PDB entry 8K0D | electron microscopy, 2.94 A resolution | chains F and A of the 6 polymer chains in the assembly

[Chain F]
Molecule: The light chain of 1E5
From: Macaca mulatta
Amino-acid sequence (213 residues; numbered 1 to 213; the number before each row is that of its first residue):
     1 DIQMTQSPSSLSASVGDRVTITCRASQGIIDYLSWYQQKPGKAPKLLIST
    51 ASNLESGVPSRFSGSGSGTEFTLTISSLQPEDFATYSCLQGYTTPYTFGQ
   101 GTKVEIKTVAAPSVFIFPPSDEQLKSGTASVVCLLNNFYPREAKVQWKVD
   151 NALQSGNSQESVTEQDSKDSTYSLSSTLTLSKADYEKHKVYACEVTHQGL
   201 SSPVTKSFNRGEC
Disulfides: Cys23-Cys88, Cys133-Cys193

[Chain A]
Molecule: Glycoprotein G
From: Nipah virus
UniProtKB: Q9IH62 (GLYCP_NIPAV); numbering as in UniProt (aligned over 200-601)
Amino-acid sequence (402 residues; numbered 200 to 601; the number before each row is that of its first residue):
   200 PKLISYTLPVVGQSGTCITDPLLAMDEGYFAYSHLERIGSCSRGVSKQRI
   250 IGVGEVLDRGDEVPSLFMTNVWTPPNPNTVYHCSAVYNNEFYYVLCAVST
   300 VGDPILNSTYWSGSLMMTRLAVKPKSNGGGYNQHQLALRSIEKGRYDKVM
   350 PYGPSGIKQGDTLYFPAVGFLVRTEFKYNDSNCPITKCQYSKPENCRLSM
   400 GIRPNSHYILRSGLLKYNLSDGENPKVVFIEISDQRLSIGSPSKIYDSLG
   450 QPVFYQASFSWDTMIKFGDVLTVNPLVVNWRNNTVISRPGQSQCPRFNTC
   500 PEICWEGVYNDAFLIDRINWISAGVFLDSNQTAENPVFTVFKDNEILYRA
   550 QLASEDTNAQKTITNCFLLKNKIWCISLVEIYDTGDNVIRPKLFAVKIPE
   600 QC
Disulfides: Cys216-Cys240, Cys282-Cys295, Cys382-Cys395, Cys387-Cys499, Cys493-Cys503, Cys565-Cys574
Reported in the primary citation:
  - conformationally variable residues (domain motion): Tyr205, Arg258
  - self-association interface (contacts with another copy of this molecule); pairs are residue here / residue on that copy: Leu202-Arg258 (backbone contact)
  - mutagenesis - K246A, K246G: unchanged binding to EB2

[Chain F / chain A interface]
Pairs across the interface - 23 pairs, chain F then chain A:
  Gln27(F) with Thr531(A), hydrogen bond; Glu533(A), hydrogen bond
  Gly28(F) with Asn557(A), hydrogen bond (backbone-side chain)
  Ile30(F) with Tyr581(A)
  Asp31(F) with Ser239(A), hydrogen bond; Ser241(A)
  Ser49(F) with Arg242(A)
  Thr50(F) with Arg242(A), hydrogen bond
  Ser52(F) with Ser239(A)
  Asn53(F) with Arg242(A)
  Ser67(F) with Tyr581(A), hydrogen bond; Asn586(A), hydrogen bond (side chain-backbone)
  Gly68(F) with Tyr581(A), hydrogen bond (backbone-side chain)
  Gly91(F) with Gln490(A), hydrogen bond (backbone-side chain)
  Tyr92(F) with Gln490(A), hydrogen bond (backbone-side chain); Thr531(A); Ala532(A), hydrogen bond (side chain-backbone); Asn557(A), hydrogen bond
  Thr93(F) with Gln490(A); Gln530(A), hydrogen bond
  Thr94(F) with Gln490(A); Ser491(A), hydrogen bond; Gln530(A), hydrogen bond (backbone-side chain)
Also at the interface, not in a pair above, chain F (18 interface residues in all): Ile2, Ile29, Glu55, Tyr96
Also at the interface, not in a pair above, chain A (14 interface residues in all): Gln559, Ile588

[Summary]
Chain F and chain A form an interface of 18 and 14 residues respectively; the contacts include 15 hydrogen
bonds. Among the polar pairs are Gln27(F)-Thr531(A), Gln27(F)-Glu533(A) and Gly28(F)-Asn557(A). The paper
reports that K246A and K246G of chain A leave binding to EB2 unchanged; conformational variability at
Tyr205(A) and Arg258(A).
Here chain F is the light chain of 1E5 (Macaca mulatta) and chain A is Glycoprotein G (Nipah virus). Entry
8K0D (Cryo-EM structure of conformation 2 of complex of Nipah virus attachment G with 1E5 neutralizing
antibody) was determined by electron microscopy (same publication as 8K0C and 8XC4).
